7UPK - chains D and A of the 9 polymer chains in the assembly; structure by electron microscopy, 2.80 A resolution.

[Chain D (and A)]
Molecule: Fusion glycoprotein F0
From: Nipah henipavirus
Notes: chain A of this document is another copy of the same molecule, construct and numbering; everything in this record applies to it too
Reference sequence: Q9IH63 (FUS_NIPAV); residue numbers follow UniProt; this construct covers 1-480
Amino-acid sequence (480 residues; row label = number of the first residue in the row):
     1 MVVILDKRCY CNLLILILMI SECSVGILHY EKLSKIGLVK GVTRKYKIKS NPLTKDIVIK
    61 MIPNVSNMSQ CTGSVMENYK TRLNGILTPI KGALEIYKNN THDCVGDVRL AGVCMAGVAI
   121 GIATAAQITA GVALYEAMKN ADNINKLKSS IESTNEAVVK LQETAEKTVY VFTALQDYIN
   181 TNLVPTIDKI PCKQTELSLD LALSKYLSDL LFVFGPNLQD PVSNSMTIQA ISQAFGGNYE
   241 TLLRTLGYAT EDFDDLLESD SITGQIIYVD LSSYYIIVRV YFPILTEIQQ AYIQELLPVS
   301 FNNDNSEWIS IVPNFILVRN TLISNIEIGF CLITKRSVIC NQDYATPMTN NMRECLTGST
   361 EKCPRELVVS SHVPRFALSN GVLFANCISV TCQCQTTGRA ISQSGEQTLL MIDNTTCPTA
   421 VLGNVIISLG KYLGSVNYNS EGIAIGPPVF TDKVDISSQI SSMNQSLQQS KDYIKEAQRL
Unresolved in the structure: 1-26, 105-111, 472-480
Sequence notes: conflict C104 (Leu in Q9IH63), C114 (Ile in Q9IH63), F172 (Leu in Q9IH63), P191 (Ser in Q9IH63)
Disulfides: C71-C192, C104-C114, C331-C340, C355-C363, C387-C392, C394-C417
Curated features (UniProtKB/Swiss-Prot):
  - region: L110 to L134 (Fusion peptide)
  - site: R109, L110 (Cleavage)
  - glycosylation (N-linked (GlcNAc...) asparagine): N64, N67, N99, N414, N464
  - natural variant: T250 (T250I: In strain: Isolate NiV/MY/99/VRI-0626), M348 (M348T: In strain: Isolate Malaysian flying-fox)

[How chain D and chain A interact]
Contacting residue pairs (122):
  R82(D) - E240(A)  salt bridge
  R82(D) - F253(A)
  R82(D) - D254(A)  salt bridge
  A93(D) - K335(A)
  G112(D) - I426(A)
  V113(D) - I426(A)  hydrogen bond (backbone-backbone)
  C114(D) - Q395(A)
  C114(D) - I426(A)
  M115(D) - I426(A)  hydrogen bond (backbone-backbone)
  M115(D) - I427(A)
  M115(D) - S428(A)  hydrogen bond (backbone-backbone)
  A116(D) - S428(A)
  G117(D) - L378(A)
  G117(D) - G381(A)
  G117(D) - I427(A)
  G117(D) - S428(A)  hydrogen bond (backbone-backbone)
  V118(D) - G381(A)
  V118(D) - S428(A)
  V118(D) - L429(A)
  V118(D) - G430(A)
  G121(D) - L378(A)
  G121(D) - S379(A)  hydrogen bond (backbone-backbone)
  G121(D) - N380(A)  hydrogen bond (backbone-backbone)
  G121(D) - G381(A)  hydrogen bond (backbone-backbone)
  I122(D) - G41(A)
  I122(D) - V42(A)  hydrophobic
  I122(D) - L378(A)
  I122(D) - S379(A)
  I122(D) - N380(A)
  A123(D) - L297(A)
  A123(D) - A377(A)
  A123(D) - L378(A)  hydrogen bond (backbone-backbone)
  T124(D) - L297(A)
  A125(D) - F376(A)  hydrogen bond (backbone-backbone)
  I128(D) - V425(A)  hydrophobic
  T129(D) - N424(A)
  V132(D) - N424(A)
  V132(D) - V425(A)  hydrophobic
  N182(D) - N182(A)
  T186(D) - T181(A)
  I190(D) - N180(A)
  I190(D) - P185(A)  hydrophobic
  Q194(D) - E156(A)  hydrogen bond
  Q194(D) - N180(A)
  L197(D) - E156(A)
  S198(D) - D177(A)  hydrogen bond
  S198(D) - T181(A)  hydrogen bond
  D200(D) - R244(A)  salt bridge
  L201(D) - A157(A)  hydrophobic
  L201(D) - D177(A)
  L201(D) - F235(A)  hydrophobic
  L201(D) - N238(A)  hydrogen bond (backbone-side chain)
  L201(D) - T241(A)
  S204(D) - N238(A)
  S204(D) - E240(A)
  S204(D) - T241(A)
  S204(D) - R244(A)  hydrogen bond
  K205(D) - G236(A)  hydrogen bond (side chain-backbone)
  K205(D) - G237(A)  hydrogen bond (side chain-backbone)
  K205(D) - N238(A)
  S208(D) - G237(A)
  S208(D) - N238(A)  hydrogen bond
  S208(D) - Y239(A)  hydrogen bond (backbone-side chain)
  S208(D) - E240(A)  hydrogen bond (side chain-backbone)
  L211(D) - E240(A)
  L211(D) - D254(A)
  L211(D) - E258(A)
  F212(D) - Q229(A)
  F212(D) - Y239(A)
  F212(D) - E258(A)
  P216(D) - D254(A)
  P216(D) - D255(A)
  P216(D) - E258(A)
  P216(D) - L332(A)
  N217(D) - E258(A)
  Q219(D) - R44(A)  hydrogen bond
  Q219(D) - I333(A)  hydrogen bond (side chain-backbone)
  Q219(D) - T334(A)
  Q219(D) - K335(A)
  I311(D) - V454(A)
  V312(D) - V454(A)  hydrophobic
  P313(D) - V454(A)
  R319(D) - V369(A)  hydrogen bond (side chain-backbone)
  N325(D) - D452(A)
  N325(D) - D455(A)  hydrogen bond
  Q342(D) - S370(A)  hydrogen bond
  Q342(D) - H372(A)
  D343(D) - V369(A)
  D343(D) - S370(A)  hydrogen bond (backbone-side chain)
  D343(D) - S371(A)  hydrogen bond (side chain-backbone)
  D343(D) - H372(A)
  A345(D) - V369(A)
  A345(D) - S370(A)  hydrogen bond (backbone-backbone)
  P347(D) - E366(A)
  P347(D) - L367(A)
  P347(D) - V369(A)  hydrophobic
  P347(D) - F450(A)  hydrophobic
  P347(D) - D455(A)
  M348(D) - F450(A)
  M348(D) - D455(A)
  T349(D) - F450(A)
  T349(D) - D455(A)  hydrogen bond
  T349(D) - S458(A)
  N351(D) - S462(A)  hydrogen bond
  M352(D) - V454(A)  hydrophobic
  M352(D) - D455(A)
  M352(D) - S458(A)
  P364(D) - S458(A)
  P364(D) - S461(A)
  P447(D) - S461(A)
  P447(D) - Q465(A)
  V449(D) - S461(A)
  T451(D) - S457(A)
  I456(D) - I460(A)  hydrophobic
  M463(D) - I460(A)
  M463(D) - M463(A)  hydrophobic
  M463(D) - N464(A)
  M463(D) - L467(A)
  S466(D) - L467(A)
  S466(D) - K471(A)
  L467(D) - L467(A)  hydrophobic
  S470(D) - K471(A)
Other interface residues (no listed pair), chain D (65 interface residues in all): I86, C104, I120, Y178, L183, K189, L207, S324, T346, Q459
Other interface residues (no listed pair), chain A (65 interface residues in all): K40, L257, Q459

[Overview]
The chain D/chain A interface involves 65 residues from each chain; the contacts include 29 hydrogen bonds and
3 salt bridges. Polar pairs include R82(D)-E240(A), R82(D)-D254(A) and D200(D)-R244(A).
Both chains are Fusion glycoprotein F0 (Nipah henipavirus). Entry 7UPK (Prefusion-stabilized Nipah virus
fusion protein complexed with Fab 1A9) was determined by electron microscopy (same publication as 7UOP, 7UP9,
7UPA and 7UPB).
